7E15 - chains A and B of the 3 polymer chains in the assembly; structure by X-ray diffraction, 2.45 A resolution.

== Chain A ==
Protein: SsDNA-specific exonuclease
From: Thermococcus kodakarensis (strain ATCC BAA-918 / JCM 12380 / KOD1)
Reference sequence: Q5JGL0 (Q5JGL0_THEKO); residues 1-477 here = UniProt positions 1-477
Chain sequence (477 residues; numbered 1 to 477; the number before each row is that of its first residue):
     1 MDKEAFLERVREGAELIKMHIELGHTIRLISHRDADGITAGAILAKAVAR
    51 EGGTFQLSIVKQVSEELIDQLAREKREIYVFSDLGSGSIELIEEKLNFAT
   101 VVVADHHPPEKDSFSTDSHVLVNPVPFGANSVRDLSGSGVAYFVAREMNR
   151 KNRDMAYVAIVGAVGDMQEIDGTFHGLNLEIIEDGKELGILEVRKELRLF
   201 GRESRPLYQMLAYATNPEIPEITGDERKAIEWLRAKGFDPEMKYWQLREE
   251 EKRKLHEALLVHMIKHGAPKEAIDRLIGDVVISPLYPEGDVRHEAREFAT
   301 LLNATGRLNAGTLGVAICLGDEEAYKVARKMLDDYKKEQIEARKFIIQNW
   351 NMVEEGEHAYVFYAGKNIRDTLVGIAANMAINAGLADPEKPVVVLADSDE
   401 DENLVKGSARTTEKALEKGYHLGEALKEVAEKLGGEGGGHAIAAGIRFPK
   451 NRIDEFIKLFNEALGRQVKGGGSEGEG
Not modelled in the structure: 333-337, 468-477
What the authors report for this chain:
  - conformationally variable residues (order/disorder transition): Leu-332 to Lys-337

== Chain B ==
Protein: Gins51
From: Thermococcus kodakarensis (strain ATCC BAA-918 / JCM 12380 / KOD1)
Reference sequence: Q5JF31 (Q5JF31_THEKO); residue numbers follow UniProt; this construct covers 131-188
Chain sequence (80 residues; each row starts with the number of its first residue):
   109 MGSSHHHHHHSSGENLYFQGHMSKEVPKEAYIIQIDLPAVLGPDMKEYGP
   159 FMAGDMAIIPTVIGRALVEREAARRVRIFL
Not modelled in the structure: 109-133
Construct notes: initiating methionine (109); expression tag (110-130)

== Interface between chain A and chain B ==
Contacting residue pairs (39; chain A residue first):
  Arg-28(A) with Met-160(B); Asp-163(B), salt bridge
  Lys-46(A) with Phe-187(B), hydrogen bond (side chain-backbone); Leu-188(B)
  Ala-49(A) with Leu-188(B)
  Arg-50(A) with Leu-188(B), hydrogen bond (side chain-backbone)
  Gly-53(A) with Ile-166(B)
  Thr-54(A) with Lys-136(B); Ile-166(B)
  Phe-55(A) with Met-164(B); Ala-165(B); Ile-166(B), hydrogen bond (backbone-backbone); Ile-186(B), hydrophobic
  Gln-56(A) with Pro-158(B), hydrogen bond (side chain-backbone); Phe-159(B); Asp-163(B), hydrogen bond; Met-164(B); Ala-165(B)
  Leu-57(A) with Asp-163(B); Met-164(B), hydrogen bond (backbone-backbone)
  Ser-58(A) with Asp-163(B), hydrogen bond
  Gln-70(A) with Met-160(B)
  Arg-76(A) with Gly-157(B), hydrogen bond (side chain-backbone); Pro-158(B), hydrogen bond (side chain-backbone)
  Thr-312(A) with Ile-140(B); Gly-162(B), hydrogen bond (side chain-backbone); Met-164(B)
  Leu-313(A) with Ile-140(B)
  Val-315(A) with Met-164(B), hydrophobic
  Ala-316(A) with Met-164(B); Val-184(B), hydrophobic
  Leu-319(A) with Arg-185(B); Ile-186(B), hydrophobic; Phe-187(B)
  Asp-321(A) with Arg-183(B); Val-184(B); Arg-185(B), hydrogen bond (side chain-backbone)
  Glu-323(A) with Arg-182(B), salt bridge
  Val-327(A) with Arg-182(B)
Interface residues without a listed pair, chain A (23 interface residues in all): Leu-67, Glu-74, Gly-320

== Summary ==
The interface between chain A and chain B involves 23 residues on one side and 18 on the other; the contacts
include 11 hydrogen bonds and 2 salt bridges. Polar pairs include Arg-28(A)/Asp-163(B), Glu-323(A)/Arg-182(B)
and Lys-46(A)/Phe-187(B). From the paper: conformational variability at Leu-332(A).
Here chain A is SsDNA-specific exonuclease and chain B is Gins51, both from Thermococcus kodakarensis (strain
ATCC BAA-918 / JCM 12380 / KOD1). Entry 7E15 (Protein ternary complex working for DNA replication initiation)
was determined by X-ray diffraction.
